Entry 6CP5 (electron microscopy, 4.20 A resolution (low resolution: residue-level contacts below are approximate; hydrogen-bond / salt-bridge calls are withheld)); this record covers chains T and X of the 16 polymer chains in the assembly.

[Chain T]
Protein: ATP synthase subunit 9, mitochondrial
Organism: Saccharomyces cerevisiae (strain ATCC 204508 / S288c)
Reference sequence: P61829 (ATP9_YEAST); residue numbers follow UniProt; this construct covers 2-76
Chain sequence (76 residues; numbered 1 to 76; the number before each row is that of its first residue):
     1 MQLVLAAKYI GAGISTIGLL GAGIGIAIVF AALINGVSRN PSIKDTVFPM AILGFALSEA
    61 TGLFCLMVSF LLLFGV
Not modelled in the structure: 75-76
Modified / non-standard residues: Met-1 (N-formylmethionine; FME)
UniProt features mapped onto this chain:
  - site: Glu-59 (Reversibly protonated during proton transport)
What the authors report for this chain:
  - binding site for Oligomycin A: Ala-56, Ala-60, Leu-63, Phe-64 (citing earlier work)

[Chain X]
Protein: ATP synthase subunit a
Organism: Saccharomyces cerevisiae (strain ATCC 204508 / S288c)
Reference sequence: P00854 (ATP6_YEAST); residues 1-249 here correspond to UniProt positions 11-259 (UniProt number = residue number + 10)
Chain sequence (249 residues; each row starts with the number of its first residue):
     1 SPLDQFEIRT LFGLQSSFID LSCLNLTTFS LYTIIVLLVI TSLYTLTNNN NKIIGSRWLI
    61 SQEAIYDTIM NMTKGQIGGK NWGLYFPMIF TLFMFIFIAN LISMIPYSFA LSAHLVFIIS
   121 LSIVIWLGNT ILGLYKHGWV FFSLFVPAGT PLPLVPLLVI IETLSYFARA ISLGLRLGSN
   181 ILAGHLLMVI LAGLTFNFML INLFTLVFGF VPLAMILAIM MLEFAIGIIQ GYVWAILTAS
   241 YLKDAVYLH
Not modelled in the structure: 1-25
What the authors report for this chain:
  - mutagenesis - I161M, S165C, S165T, S165Y, L222F: increased growth (citing earlier work)

[Interface between chain T and chain X]
Residue-residue contacts (10; chain T residue first):
  Asp-45(T) / Gly-75(X)
  Phe-48(T) / Gln-76(X)
  Pro-49(T) / Lys-243(X)
  Ile-52(T) / Ser-240(X)
  Leu-57(T) / Ile-161(X)
  Leu-57(T) / Glu-162(X)
  Ala-60(T) / Ser-165(X)
  Leu-63(T) / Ile-171(X)
  Leu-63(T) / Ser-172(X)
  Phe-64(T) / Leu-164(X)
Also at the interface, not in a pair above, chain T (12 interface residues in all): Leu-53, Phe-55, Ala-56, Thr-61
Also at the interface, not in a pair above, chain X (15 interface residues in all): Ala-168, Arg-169, Arg-176, Ile-236, Leu-237
The authors on this interface:
  - interface residues, chain X: Ser-165(X)

[Overview]
12 residues of chain T and 15 residues of chain X are in contact. From the paper: a binding site for
Oligomycin A at Ala-56(T), Ala-60(T) and Leu-63(T) among others; I161M, S165C and S165T of chain X, among
others, increase growth; 5 substitutions were tested in all.
Here chain T is ATP synthase subunit 9, mitochondrial and chain X is ATP synthase subunit a, both from
Saccharomyces cerevisiae (strain ATCC 204508 / S288c). Entry 6CP5 (Monomer yeast ATP synthase Fo reconstituted
in nanodisc with inhibitor of oligomycin bound generated from focused ...) was determined by electron
microscopy, deposited together with 6CP3, 6CP6 and 6CP7.
